PDB entry 8DZQ | electron microscopy, 2.82 A resolution | chains C and D of the 5 polymer chains in the assembly

# Chain C
Protein: Guanine nucleotide-binding protein G(I)/G(S)/G(T) subunit beta-1
From: Homo sapiens
UniProt: P62873 (GBB1_HUMAN); residue numbers follow UniProt; this construct covers 2-340
Sequence (339 residues; row label = number of the first residue in the row):
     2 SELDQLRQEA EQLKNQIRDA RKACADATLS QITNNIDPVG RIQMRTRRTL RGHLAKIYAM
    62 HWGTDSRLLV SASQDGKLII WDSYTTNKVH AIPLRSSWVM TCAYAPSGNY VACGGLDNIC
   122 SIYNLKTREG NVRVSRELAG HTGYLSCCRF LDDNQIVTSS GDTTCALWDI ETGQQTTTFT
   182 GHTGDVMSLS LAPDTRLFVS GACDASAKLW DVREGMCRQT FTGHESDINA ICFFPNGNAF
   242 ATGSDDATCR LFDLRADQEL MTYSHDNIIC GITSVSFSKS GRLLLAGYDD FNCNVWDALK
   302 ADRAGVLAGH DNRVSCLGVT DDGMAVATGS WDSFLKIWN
Not modelled in the structure: 2, 30-31
UniProt features mapped onto this chain:
  - modified residue: S2 (N-acetylserine), H266 (Phosphohistidine)
  - natural variant: L30 (L30F: In MRD42; uncertain significance), R52 (R52G: In MRD42), G64 (G64V: In MRD42), D76 (D76E: In MRD42; D76G: In MRD42), G77 (G77S: In MRD42), K78 (K78R: In MRD42), I80 (I80N: In MRD42; I80T: In MRD42), H91 (H91R: In MRD42; uncertain significance), A92 (A92T: In MRD42), P94 (P94S: In MRD42), L95 (L95P: In MRD42), R96 (R96L: In MRD42), 5 further natural variant entries in UniProt

# Chain D
Protein: Guanine nucleotide-binding protein G(I)/G(S)/G(O) subunit gamma-2
From: Homo sapiens
UniProt: P59768 (GBG2_HUMAN); residue numbers follow UniProt; this construct covers 1-71
Sequence (71 residues; row label = number of the first residue in the row):
     1 MASNNTASIA QARKLVEQLK MEANIDRIKV SKAAADLMAY CEAHAKEDPL LTPVPASENP
    61 FREKKFFCAI L
Not modelled in the structure: 1-10, 52-58, 62-71
UniProt features mapped onto this chain:
  - modified residue: A2 (N-acetylalanine), C68 (Cysteine methyl ester)
  - lipidation: C68 (S-geranylgeranyl cysteine)

# Interface between chain C and chain D
Pairs across the interface (58):
  L14(C) - K20(D)
  I18(C) - A23(D)  hydrophobic
  A21(C) - R27(D)
  A24(C) - K29(D)  hydrogen bond (backbone-side chain)
  C25(C) - I28(D)
  C25(C) - K29(D)
  A26(C) - K29(D)
  A26(C) - V30(D)  hydrophobic
  D27(C) - V30(D)
  A28(C) - K29(D)
  T29(C) - S31(D)
  I33(C) - S31(D)
  I33(C) - A34(D)  hydrophobic
  N35(C) - M38(D)
  I37(C) - M38(D)  hydrophobic
  V40(C) - L51(D)  hydrophobic
  M45(C) - L50(D)  hydrophobic
  R48(C) - F61(D)
  R49(C) - F61(D)
  S84(C) - F61(D)
  Y85(C) - P60(D)
  Y85(C) - F61(D)  hydrophobic
  Q220(C) - I25(D)
  F235(C) - Y40(D)  hydrophobic
  F235(C) - C41(D)  hydrophobic
  P236(C) - Y40(D)
  A240(C) - L37(D)  hydrophobic
  L252(C) - L37(D)  hydrophobic
  D254(C) - A33(D)
  R256(C) - D26(D)
  R256(C) - R27(D)
  R256(C) - I28(D)
  R256(C) - D36(D)
  A257(C) - R27(D)
  A257(C) - I28(D)
  Q259(C) - V30(D)
  L261(C) - V30(D)  hydrophobic
  K280(C) - E47(D)
  S281(C) - Y40(D)
  S281(C) - C41(D)
  S281(C) - H44(D)
  S281(C) - D48(D)
  G282(C) - C41(D)
  R283(C) - C41(D)
  R283(C) - L51(D)
  L284(C) - L50(D)
  L284(C) - L51(D)  hydrophobic
  L300(C) - M38(D)  hydrophobic
  L300(C) - C41(D)  hydrophobic
  G324(C) - P49(D)
  G324(C) - L50(D)
  M325(C) - P49(D)  hydrophobic
  M325(C) - L50(D)
  M325(C) - P60(D)  hydrophobic
  A326(C) - F61(D)  hydrophobic
  V327(C) - L50(D)  hydrophobic
  N340(C) - L50(D)
  N340(C) - N59(D)
Other interface residues (no listed pair), chain C (46 interface residues in all): A11, I43, R219, N237, D258, D323, I338
Other interface residues (no listed pair), chain D (29 interface residues in all): V16, E22, K32, A45

# Summary
The interface between chain C and chain D involves 46 residues on one side and 29 on the other; the contacts
include 1 hydrogen bond. Its one hydrogen-bonded contact is A24(C)-K29(D).
Here chain C is Guanine nucleotide-binding protein G(I)/G(S)/G(T) subunit beta-1 and chain D is Guanine
nucleotide-binding protein G(I)/G(S)/G(O) subunit gamma-2, both from Homo sapiens. Entry 8DZQ (momSalB bound
Kappa Opioid Receptor in complex with GoA) was determined by electron microscopy together with 8DZP, 8DZR and
8DZS from the same study.
